PDB entry 3RLW | X-ray diffraction, 1.69 A resolution | chains L and H of the 3 polymer chains in the assembly

== Chain L ==
Protein: Thrombin Light Chain
Source organism: Homo sapiens
Notes: EC 3.4.21.5
UniProt: P00734 (THRB_HUMAN); residues 1-14 here correspond to UniProt positions 336-349 (UniProt number = residue number + 335)
Chain sequence (36 residues; row label = number of the first residue in the row; a row labelled like 14A-14M holds insertion residues (14A, then the next letters in order)):
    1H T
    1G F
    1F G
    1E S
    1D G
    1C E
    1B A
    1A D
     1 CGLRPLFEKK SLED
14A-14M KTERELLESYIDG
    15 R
Not modelled in the structure: 1H, 1G, 1F, 1E, 1D, 14L-14M, 15
Swiss-Prot annotation at these positions:
  - site: Arg15 (Cleavage)

== Chain H ==
Protein: Thrombin Heavy Chain
Source organism: Homo sapiens
Notes: EC 3.4.21.5
UniProt: P00734 (THRB_HUMAN); the construct lacks a stretch of the UniProt sequence and is renumbered around it, so the offset changes along the chain: 16-36 = UniProt 364-384; 37-60 = UniProt 386-409; 61-77 = UniProt 419-435; 78-97 = UniProt 437-456; 7 more segments
Chain sequence (259 residues; each row starts with the number of its first residue; note: 1 number in that range is skipped by the numbering (no residue carries it; nothing is unmodelled there); a row labelled like 60A-60I holds insertion residues (60A, then the next letters in order)):
    16 IVEGSDAEIG MSPWQVMLFR K
   36A S
    37 PQELLCGASL ISDRWVLTAA HCLL
60A-60I YPPWDKNFT
    61 ENDLLVRIGK HSRTRYE
   77A R
    78 NIEKISMLEK IYIHPRYNWR
   97A E
    98 NLDRDIALMK LKKPVAFSDY IHPVCLPDRE TA
129A-129C ASL
   130 LQAGYKGRVT GWGNLKETWT
149A-149E ANVGK
   150 GQPSVLQVVN LPIVERPVCK DSTRIRITDN MFCAG
  184A Y
   185 KP
186A-186D DEGK
   187 RGDACEGDSG GPFVMKSP
204A-204B FN
   205 NRWYQMGIVS WGE
   219 GCD
  221A R
   222 DGKYGFYTHV FRLKKWIQKV IDQFGE
Not modelled in the structure: 148-149, 149A-149E, 247
Cystine bridges: Cys42-Cys58, Cys168-Cys182, Cys191-Cys220
Covalently attached groups: N-acetylglucosamine (NAG) linked to Asn60G
Ligand contacts: S28 (N-(benzylsulfonyl)glycyl-N-(4-carbamimidoylbenzyl)-L-prolinamide): His57, Tyr60A, Trp60D, Glu97A, Asn98, Leu99, Ile174, Asp189, Ala190, Cys191, Glu192, Ser195, Val213, Ser214, Trp215, Gly216, Glu217, Gly219, Cys220, Gly226, Phe227
Swiss-Prot annotation at these positions:
  - region: Ala183 to Val200 (High affinity receptor-binding region which is also known as the TP508 peptide)
  - active site (Charge relay system): His57, Asp102, Ser195
  - glycosylation: Asn60G (N-linked (GlcNAc...) (complex) asparagine)

== How chain L and chain H interact ==
Cross-chain cystine bridges: Cys1(L)-Cys122(H)
Contacting residue pairs - 60 pairs, chain L then chain H:
  Cys1(L) - Pro120(H)
  Cys1(L) - Val121(H)
  Cys1(L) - Cys122(H)  disulfide
  Cys1(L) - Arg206(H)  hydrogen bond (backbone-side chain)
  Asp1A(L) - His119(H)  salt bridge
  Asp1A(L) - Arg206(H)
  Ala1B(L) - Arg206(H)  hydrogen bond (backbone-side chain)
  Gly2(L) - Trp29(H)
  Gly2(L) - Pro120(H)  hydrogen bond (backbone-backbone)
  Gly2(L) - Cys122(H)
  Gly2(L) - Arg206(H)
  Gly2(L) - Trp207(H)  hydrogen bond (backbone-backbone)
  Leu3(L) - His119(H)  hydrogen bond (backbone-side chain)
  Leu3(L) - Asn205(H)
  Leu3(L) - Arg206(H)
  Arg4(L) - Gly25(H)
  Arg4(L) - Met26(H)  hydrogen bond (side chain-backbone)
  Arg4(L) - Pro28(H)
  Arg4(L) - Trp29(H)
  Arg4(L) - Arg137(H)
  Arg4(L) - Trp207(H)
  Pro5(L) - Ser115(H)
  Pro5(L) - Asp116(H)
  Pro5(L) - His119(H)
  Leu6(L) - Ile24(H)
  Leu6(L) - Asp116(H)
  Phe7(L) - Glu23(H)
  Phe7(L) - Ile24(H)
  Phe7(L) - Gly25(H)
  Phe7(L) - Met26(H)  hydrophobic
  Glu8(L) - Lys202(H)  salt bridge
  Glu8(L) - Asn205(H)
  Glu8(L) - Trp207(H)  hydrogen bond
  Lys9(L) - His119(H)
  Asp14(L) - Glu23(H)
  Asp14(L) - Met26(H)
  Asp14(L) - Arg137(H)  salt bridge
  Asp14(L) - Trp207(H)
  Lys14A(L) - Glu23(H)  hydrogen bond (backbone-side chain)
  Thr14B(L) - Arg137(H)  hydrogen bond
  Thr14B(L) - Asn159(H)  hydrogen bond
  Glu14C(L) - Arg137(H)
  Glu14C(L) - Lys202(H)  salt bridge
  Glu14E(L) - Lys135(H)  salt bridge
  Glu14E(L) - Asn159(H)  hydrogen bond
  Glu14E(L) - Tyr184A(H)  hydrogen bond
  Leu14F(L) - Lys135(H)
  Leu14F(L) - Gly136(H)
  Leu14F(L) - Asn159(H)
  Leu14F(L) - Trp207(H)  hydrophobic
  Leu14G(L) - Pro204(H)  hydrophobic
  Ser14I(L) - Gly133(H)
  Ser14I(L) - Tyr134(H)
  Ser14I(L) - Lys135(H)  hydrogen bond (side chain-backbone)
  Tyr14J(L) - Tyr134(H)  hydrophobic
  Tyr14J(L) - Lys135(H)  hydrogen bond (side chain-backbone)
  Tyr14J(L) - Met201(H)
  Tyr14J(L) - Lys202(H)
  Tyr14J(L) - Pro204(H)
  Ile14K(L) - Tyr134(H)  hydrogen bond (backbone-side chain)
Also at the interface, not in a pair above, chain L (22 interface residues in all): Glu1C
Also at the interface, not in a pair above, chain H (27 interface residues in all): Tyr117, Lys186D

== Overview ==
22 residues of chain L face 27 of chain H across their interface, with 1 disulfide bond, 15 hydrogen bonds and
5 salt bridges. Polar contacts include Asp1A(L)-His119(H), Glu8(L)-Lys202(H) and Glu14E(L)-Lys135(H). Bound to
chain H: compound S28. N-acetylglucosamine is covalently linked to Asn60G(H).
Chain L is Thrombin Light Chain and chain H is Thrombin Heavy Chain, both from Homo sapiens; the structure,
Human Thrombin in complex with MI328, was determined by X-ray diffraction, deposited together with 3RLY, 3RM0,
3RM2, 3RML, 3RMM, 3RMN and 3 further entries.
